PDB entry 8THH | electron microscopy, 2.70 A resolution | chains A and C of the 3 polymer chains in the assembly

# Chain A
Molecule: Sodium channel protein type 9 subunit alpha
Organism: Homo sapiens
UniProt: Q15858 (SCN9A_HUMAN); numbering as in UniProt (aligned over 1-1988)
Amino-acid sequence (1988 residues; each row starts with the number of its first residue):
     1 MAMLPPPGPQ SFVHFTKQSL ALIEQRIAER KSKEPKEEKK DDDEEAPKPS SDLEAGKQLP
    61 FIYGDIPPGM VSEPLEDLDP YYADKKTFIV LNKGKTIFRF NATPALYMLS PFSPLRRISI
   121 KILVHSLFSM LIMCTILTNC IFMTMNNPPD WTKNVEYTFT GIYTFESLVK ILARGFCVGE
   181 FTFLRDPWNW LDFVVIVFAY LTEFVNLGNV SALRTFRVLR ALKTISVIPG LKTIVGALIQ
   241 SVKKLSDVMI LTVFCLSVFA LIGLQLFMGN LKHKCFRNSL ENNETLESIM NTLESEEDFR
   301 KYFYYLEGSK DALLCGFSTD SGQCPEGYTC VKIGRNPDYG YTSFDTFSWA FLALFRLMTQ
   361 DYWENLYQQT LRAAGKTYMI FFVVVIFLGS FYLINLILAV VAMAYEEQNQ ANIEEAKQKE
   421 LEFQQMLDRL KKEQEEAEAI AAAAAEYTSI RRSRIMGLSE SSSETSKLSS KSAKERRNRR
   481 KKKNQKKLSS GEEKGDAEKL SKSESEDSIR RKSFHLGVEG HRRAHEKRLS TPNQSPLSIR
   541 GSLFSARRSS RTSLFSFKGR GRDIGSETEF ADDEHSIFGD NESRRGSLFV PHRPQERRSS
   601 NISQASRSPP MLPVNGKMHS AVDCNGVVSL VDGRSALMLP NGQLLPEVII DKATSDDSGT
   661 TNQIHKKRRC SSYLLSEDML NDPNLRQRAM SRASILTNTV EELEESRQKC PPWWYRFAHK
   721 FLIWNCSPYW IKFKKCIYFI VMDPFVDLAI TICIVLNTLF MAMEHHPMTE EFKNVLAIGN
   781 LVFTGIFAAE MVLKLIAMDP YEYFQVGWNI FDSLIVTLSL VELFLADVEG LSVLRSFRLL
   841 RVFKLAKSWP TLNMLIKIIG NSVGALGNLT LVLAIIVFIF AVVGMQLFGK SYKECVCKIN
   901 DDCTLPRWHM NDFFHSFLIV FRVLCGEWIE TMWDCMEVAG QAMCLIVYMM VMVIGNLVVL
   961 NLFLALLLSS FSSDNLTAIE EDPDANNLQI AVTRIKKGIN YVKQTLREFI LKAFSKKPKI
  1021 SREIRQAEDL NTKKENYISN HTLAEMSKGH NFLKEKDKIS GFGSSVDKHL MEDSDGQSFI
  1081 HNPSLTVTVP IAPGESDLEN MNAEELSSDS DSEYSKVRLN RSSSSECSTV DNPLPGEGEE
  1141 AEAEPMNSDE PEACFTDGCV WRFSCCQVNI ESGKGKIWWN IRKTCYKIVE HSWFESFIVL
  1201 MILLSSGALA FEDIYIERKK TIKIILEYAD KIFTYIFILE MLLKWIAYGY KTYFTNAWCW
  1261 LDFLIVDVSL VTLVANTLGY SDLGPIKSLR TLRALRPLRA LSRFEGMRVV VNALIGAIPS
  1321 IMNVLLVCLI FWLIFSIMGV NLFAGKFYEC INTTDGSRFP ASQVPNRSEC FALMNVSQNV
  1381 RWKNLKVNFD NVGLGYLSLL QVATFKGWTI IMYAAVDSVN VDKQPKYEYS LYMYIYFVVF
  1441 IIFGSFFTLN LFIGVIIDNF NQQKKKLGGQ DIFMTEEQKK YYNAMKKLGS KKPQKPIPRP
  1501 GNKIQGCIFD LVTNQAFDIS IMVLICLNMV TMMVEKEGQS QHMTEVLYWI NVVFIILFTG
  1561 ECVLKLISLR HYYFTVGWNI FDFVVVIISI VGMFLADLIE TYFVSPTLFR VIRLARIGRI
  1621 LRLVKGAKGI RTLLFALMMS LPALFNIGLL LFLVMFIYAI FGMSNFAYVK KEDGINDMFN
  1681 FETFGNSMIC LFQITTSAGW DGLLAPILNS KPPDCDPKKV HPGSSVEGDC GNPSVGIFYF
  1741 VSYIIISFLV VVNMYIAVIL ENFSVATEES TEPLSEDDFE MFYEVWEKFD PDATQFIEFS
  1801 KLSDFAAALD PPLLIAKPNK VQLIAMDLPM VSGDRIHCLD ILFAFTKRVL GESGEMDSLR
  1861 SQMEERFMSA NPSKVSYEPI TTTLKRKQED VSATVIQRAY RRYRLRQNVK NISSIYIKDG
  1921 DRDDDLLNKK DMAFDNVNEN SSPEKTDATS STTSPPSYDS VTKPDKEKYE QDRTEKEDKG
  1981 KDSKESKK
Not modelled in the structure: 1-7, 35-46, 207-208, 419-727, 826-830, 1015-1174, 1769-1988
Cystine bridges: Cys275-Cys324, Cys315-Cys330, Cys897-Cys903, Cys935-Cys944, Cys1350-Cys1370, Cys1715-Cys1730
Covalent attachments: N-acetylglucosamine (NAG) linked to Asn283, Asn1352, Asn1366, Asn1375
Small-molecule neighbours:
  - IYJ ((6M)-6-(2,3-dichlorophenyl)-1,2,4-triazine-3,5-diamine), molecule 1: Phe391, Ala1403, Thr1404, Phe1405, Lys1406, Ser1445, Leu1449, Thr1695, Thr1696, Ser1697, Ile1744, Phe1748, Val1752
  - IYJ, molecule 2: Ala402, Met403, Leu964, Leu967, Leu968, Ile1457, Asn1461, Leu1760
  - 1-O-octadecyl-sn-glycero-3-phosphocholine (LPE), molecule 1: Ile250, Val253, Phe254, Ser257, Phe347, Ser348, Phe351, Met1529, Met1533, Leu1623, Gly1626, Ala1627, Lys1628
  - 1-O-octadecyl-sn-glycero-3-phosphocholine (LPE), molecule 2: Asp320, Lys376, Thr377, Met379, Val383, Phe387, Phe1652, Met1655, Gly1685, Met1688, Ile1689, Phe1692
  - 1-O-octadecyl-sn-glycero-3-phosphocholine (LPE), molecule 3: Phe387, Glu1477, Gln1478, Tyr1481, Leu1641, Pro1642, Leu1644, Phe1645, Asn1646, Gly1648, Tyr1755
  - 1-O-octadecyl-sn-glycero-3-phosphocholine (LPE), molecule 4: Leu1203, Ser1206, Gly1207, Ala1210, Phe1211, Met1307, Leu1649, Phe1652, Leu1653, Phe1656, Phe1684
  - 1-O-octadecyl-sn-glycero-3-phosphocholine (LPE), molecule 5: Ala1257, Trp1258, Leu1261, Leu1295, Leu1298, Leu1301, Val1311, Asn1312, Ile1315
  - 1-O-octadecyl-sn-glycero-3-phosphocholine (LPE), molecule 6: Asn1732, Pro1733, Ser1734, Ile1737, Phe1738, Val1741, Ser1742, Ile1745
  - phosphatidyl serine (P5S; O-[(R)-{[(2R)-2,3-bis(octadecanoyloxy)propyl]oxy}(hydroxy)phosphoryl]-L-serine): Cys255, Leu388, Leu1488, Gly1489, Gly1577, Trp1578, Phe1581, Leu1621, Val1624, Arg1631, Thr1632, Leu1634, Phe1635, Leu1637, Met1638, Leu1641, Ala1766
Swiss-Prot annotation at these positions:
  - site (Is directly targeted by the spider protoxin-II): Glu822, Asp827
  - modified residue: Ser1490 (Phosphoserine)
  - glycosylation (N-linked (GlcNAc...) asparagine): Asn209, Asn283, Asn1352, Asn1366, Asn1375
  - natural variant: Gln10 (Q10R: In PERYTHM), Ile62 (I62V: Found in a patient with febrile seizures; uncertain significance), Pro149 (P149Q: Found in a patient with febrile seizures; uncertain significance), Phe216 (F216S: In PERYTHM), Ser241 (S241T: In PERYTHM), Asn395 (N395K: In PERYTHM), Asn641 (N641Y: Found in patients with febrile seizures plus; uncertain significance), Cys710 (C710Y: Found in a patient with severe myoclonic epilepsy in infancy; uncertain significance), Ile859 (I859T: In PERYTHM), Leu869 (L869F: In PERYTHM; L869H: In PERYTHM), Arg907 (R907Q: In CIP), Arg1007 (R1007C: In PEXPD), 11 further natural variant entries in UniProt
  - mutagenesis: Glu406 (E406K: Hyperpolarizes the voltage dependence of activation by 10.6 mV and prolonges fast-inactivation duration when coexpressed with SCN1B and SCN2B), Glu764 (E764Q: 5-fold less blocked by the spider huwentoxin-IV), Ile778 (I778A: 5-fold less inhibited by the spider protoxin-II), Glu822 (E822A: No change in inhibition (IC(50)) by the spider protoxin-II, but has a significant impact on channel activation by shifiting the V(50) towart 0 mV when targeted by protoxin-II ...), Leu823 (L823A: 9-fold less inhibited by the spider protoxin-II), Phe824 (F824A: 4-fold less inhibited by the spider protoxin-II; F824C: Less inhibited by the spider protoxin-II), Leu825 (L825A: No change in inhibition by the spider protoxin-II; L825C: 19-fold less blocked by the spider huwentoxin-IV), Ala826 (A826L: 8-fold less inhibited by the spider protoxin-II), Asp827 (D827A: 13-fold less blocked by the spider huwentoxin-IV, 3-fold less inhibited by the spider protoxin-II, and has a significant impact on channel activation by shifiting the V(50) towart 0 mV when ...), Glu829 (E829C: 400-fold less blocked by the spider huwentoxin-IV), Thr1409 to Ile1410 (Important increase in inhibition by saxitoxin and little increase in inhibition by tetrodotoxin), Ser1490 (S1490A: Abolishes stimulation by agents that stimulate PKC activity; S1490D/E: Increases current amplitude), 3 further mutagenesis entries in UniProt

# Chain C
Molecule: Sodium channel subunit beta-2
Organism: Homo sapiens
UniProt: O60939 (SCN2B_HUMAN); numbering as in UniProt (aligned over 1-215)
Amino-acid sequence (215 residues; each row starts with the number of its first residue):
     1 MHRDAWLPRP AFSLTGLSLF FSLVPPGRSM EVTVPATLNV LNGSDARLPC TFNSCYTVNH
    61 KQFSLNWTYQ ECNNCSEEMF LQFRMKIINL KLERFQDRVE FSGNPSKYDV SVMLRNVQPE
   121 DEGIYNCYIM NPPDRHRGHG KIHLQVLMEE PPERDSTVAV IVGASVGGFL AVVILVLMVV
   181 KCVRRKKEQK LSTDDLKTEE EGKTDGEGNP DDGAK
Not modelled in the structure: 1-29, 149-215
Cystine bridges: Cys50-Cys127, Cys72-Cys75
Swiss-Prot annotation at these positions:
  - site (Binds SCN2A): Tyr56, Arg135
  - modified residue: Ser192 (Phosphoserine), Thr204 (Phosphothreonine)
  - glycosylation (N-linked (GlcNAc...) asparagine): Asn42, Asn66, Asn74
  - natural variant: Arg28 (R28Q: In ATFB14; R28W: In ATFB14), Asp211 (D211G: Found in a patient with Brugada syndrome; uncertain significance)
  - mutagenesis: Cys55 (C55A/S: Does not bind alpha subunit. Loss of ability to protect alpha subunit from inhibition by the spider protoxin-II)

# How chain A and chain C interact
Disulfides between the chains: Cys895(A)-Cys55(C)
Residue-residue contacts - 9 pairs, chain A then chain C:
  Glu294(A) - Lys61(C)  salt bridge
  Glu894(A) - Tyr56(C)  hydrogen bond (backbone-side chain)
  Cys895(A) - Cys55(C)  disulfide
  Val896(A) - Tyr56(C)
  Cys897(A) - Tyr56(C)  hydrogen bond
  Cys897(A) - Pro133(C)
  Lys898(A) - Cys55(C)
  Lys898(A) - Tyr56(C)
  Cys903(A) - Arg135(C)
Also at the interface, not in a pair above, chain A (8 interface residues in all): Asp902
Also at the interface, not in a pair above, chain C (6 interface residues in all): Met30

# Summary
Chain A and chain C form an interface of 8 and 6 residues respectively; the contacts include 1 disulfide bond,
2 hydrogen bonds and 1 salt bridge. Polar pairs include Glu294(A)-Lys61(C), Glu894(A)-Tyr56(C) and
Cys897(A)-Tyr56(C).
Chain A is Sodium channel protein type 9 subunit alpha and chain C is Sodium channel subunit beta-2, both from
Homo sapiens; the structure, Cryo-EM structure of Nav1.7 with LTG, was determined by electron microscopy,
deposited together with 8THG.
